PDB entry 2OXQ | X-ray diffraction, 2.90 A resolution | chains B and D of the 4 polymer chains in the assembly

[Chain B]
Name: Ubiquitin-conjugating enzyme E2D 1
From: Danio rerio
Notes: EC 6.3.2.19; fragment: UbcH5
UniProtKB: Q6PC58 (Q6PC58_BRARE); numbering as in UniProt (aligned over 1-147)
Sequence (152 residues; numbered -4 to 147; the number before each row is that of its first residue; numbers below 1 keep their minus sign (Gly-4 is residue -4)):
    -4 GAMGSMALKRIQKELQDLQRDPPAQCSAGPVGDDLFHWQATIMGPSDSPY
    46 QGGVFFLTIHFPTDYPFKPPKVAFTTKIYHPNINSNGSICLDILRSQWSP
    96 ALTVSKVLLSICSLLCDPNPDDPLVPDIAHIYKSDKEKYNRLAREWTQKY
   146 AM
Unresolved in the structure: -4 to -2
Construct notes: expression tag (-4 to 0)

[Chain D]
Name: STIP1 homology and U-Box containing protein 1
From: Danio rerio
Notes: fragment: U-box domain
UniProtKB: Q7ZTZ6 (Q7ZTZ6_BRARE); numbering as in UniProt (aligned over 207-278)
Sequence (80 residues; row label = number of the first residue in the row):
   199 GAMGSKKREIPDYLCGKISFELMAEPCITPSGITYDRKDIEEHLQRVGHF
   249 DPVTRSPLTQDQLIPNLAMKEVIDAFIQEN
Unresolved in the structure: 199-206
Construct notes: expression tag (199-206)

[Chain B / chain D interface]
Pairs across the interface (26):
  Met1(B) - Ile216(D)  hydrophobic
  Met1(B) - Ser217(D)
  Met1(B) - Asp237(D)
  Lys4(B) - Glu219(D)  salt bridge
  Arg5(B) - Ile216(D)  hydrogen bond (side chain-backbone)
  Arg5(B) - Phe218(D)
  Lys8(B) - Phe218(D)  hydrogen bond (side chain-backbone)
  Lys8(B) - Glu219(D)  salt bridge
  Glu9(B) - Phe218(D)
  Asp12(B) - Phe218(D)
  Arg15(B) - Glu207(D)  salt bridge
  Pro61(B) - Ile216(D)  hydrophobic
  Phe62(B) - Asp237(D)
  Phe62(B) - Glu240(D)
  Phe62(B) - His241(D)
  Phe62(B) - Arg244(D)
  Phe62(B) - Val245(D)
  Gln92(B) - Arg253(D)  hydrogen bond (backbone-side chain)
  Ser94(B) - Pro250(D)  hydrogen bond (side chain-backbone)
  Ser94(B) - Arg253(D)
  Pro95(B) - His241(D)
  Pro95(B) - Val245(D)  hydrophobic
  Ala96(B) - Lys215(D)
  Ala96(B) - Pro250(D)
  Ala96(B) - Val251(D)  hydrophobic
  Thr98(B) - Phe218(D)
Also at the interface, not in a pair above, chain B (16 interface residues in all): Trp93, Leu97
Also at the interface, not in a pair above, chain D (15 interface residues in all): Phe248

[In short]
16 residues of chain B and 15 residues of chain D are in contact, with 4 hydrogen bonds and 3 salt bridges.
Polar pairs include Lys4(B)-Glu219(D), Lys8(B)-Glu219(D) and Arg15(B)-Glu207(D).
Here chain B is Ubiquitin-conjugating enzyme E2D 1 and chain D is STIP1 homology and U-Box containing protein
1, both from Danio rerio. Entry 2OXQ (Structure of the UbcH5 :CHIP U-box complex) was determined by X-ray
diffraction.
